PDB entry 6YJB | X-ray diffraction, 1.55 A resolution | chains A and B

# Chain A
Molecule: HNH endonuclease
Source organism: Vibrio campbellii
Reference sequence: A0A344KQF3 (A0A344KQF3_9VIBR); residues 1-309 here = UniProt positions 1-309
Amino-acid sequence (309 residues; each row starts with the number of its first residue):
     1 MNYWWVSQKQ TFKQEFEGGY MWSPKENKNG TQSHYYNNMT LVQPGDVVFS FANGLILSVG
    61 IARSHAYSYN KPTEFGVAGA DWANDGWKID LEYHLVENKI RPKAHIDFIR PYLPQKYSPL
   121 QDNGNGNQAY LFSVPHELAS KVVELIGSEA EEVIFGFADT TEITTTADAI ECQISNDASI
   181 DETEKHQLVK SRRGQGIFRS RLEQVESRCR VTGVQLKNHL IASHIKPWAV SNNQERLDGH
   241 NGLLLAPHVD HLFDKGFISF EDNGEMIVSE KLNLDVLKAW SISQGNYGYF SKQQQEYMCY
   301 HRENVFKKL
Reported in the primary citation:
  - conformationally variable residues (loop rearrangement): Pro-24 to His-34, Pro-72 to Asn-84
  - binding site for the 5-nt DNA strand (chain B): Gln-10, Thr-11, Glu-15, Trp-22, Pro-24, Trp-82, Tyr-130
  - catalytic residues: Asp-254 (proposed by the authors, not directly observed)
  - mutagenesis - E15A, Y130A: decreased catalytic activity on 5hmC containing DNA
  - mutagenesis - S23L, W82A/Y130A, Y130W/F132S, H224A, D250A, D254A: decreased catalytic activity

# Chain B
Molecule: 5-nt DNA strand
Source organism: synthetic construct
Sequence (5 nucleotides; row label = number of the first residue in the row):
     1 CAXAG
Modified residues: 5HC (2'-deoxy-5-(hydroxymethyl)cytidine 5'-(dihydrogen phosphate)) at position 3

# Interface between chain A and chain B
Contacting residue pairs (33):
  Ser-7(A) / 5HC_3(B)  sugar contact
  Ser-7(A) / DA4(B)  phosphate contact
  Gln-8(A) / 5HC_3(B)  base contact
  Gln-8(A) / DA4(B)  hydrogen bond to the phosphate
  Lys-9(A) / 5HC_3(B)  base contact
  Lys-9(A) / DA4(B)  hydrogen bond to the phosphate
  Lys-9(A) / DG5(B)  hydrogen bond to the base
  Gln-10(A) / 5HC_3(B)  base contact
  Gln-10(A) / DA4(B)  hydrogen bond to the phosphate
  Thr-11(A) / 5HC_3(B)  base contact
  Glu-15(A) / 5HC_3(B)  base contact
  Trp-22(A) / 5HC_3(B)  base contact
  Ser-23(A) / 5HC_3(B)  base contact
  Pro-24(A) / 5HC_3(B)  base contact
  Asn-27(A) / DC1(B)  phosphate contact
  Asn-27(A) / DA2(B)  sugar contact
  Lys-28(A) / DA2(B)  hydrogen bond to the phosphate
  Tyr-36(A) / DA2(B)  sugar contact
  Tyr-36(A) / 5HC_3(B)  hydrogen bond to the phosphate
  Phe-51(A) / DA4(B)  phosphate contact
  Phe-51(A) / DG5(B)  phosphate contact
  Gly-54(A) / DG5(B)  phosphate contact
  Phe-75(A) / 5HC_3(B)  base contact
  Trp-82(A) / 5HC_3(B)  hydrogen bond to the phosphate
  Asn-125(A) / DG5(B)  sugar contact
  Gly-126(A) / DA4(B)  hydrogen bond to the phosphate
  Gly-126(A) / DG5(B)  hydrogen bond to the phosphate
  Asn-127(A) / DA4(B)  sugar contact
  Gln-128(A) / DA2(B)  sugar contact
  Gln-128(A) / 5HC_3(B)  sugar contact
  Gln-128(A) / DA4(B)  hydrogen bond to the base
  Ala-129(A) / 5HC_3(B)  sugar contact
  Tyr-130(A) / 5HC_3(B)  base contact
Interface residues without a listed pair, chain A (23 interface residues in all): Gly-124

# Summary
23 residues of chain A face 5 of chain B across their interface; the contacts include 10 hydrogen bonds. Polar
contacts include Lys-9(A)/DG5(B), Gln-128(A)/DA4(B) and Gln-8(A)/DA4(B). From the paper: the catalytic residue
Asp-254(A); S23L, W82A/Y130A and Y130W/F132S of chain A, among others, reduce catalytic activity; 8
substitutions were tested in all.
Here chain A is HNH endonuclease (Vibrio campbellii) and chain B is a 5-nt DNA strand (synthetic construct).
Entry 6YJB (VcaM4I restriction endonuclease 5hmC-ssDNA complex) was determined by X-ray diffraction, deposited
together with 6YKF and 6YMG.
